4P0I - chain A; structure by X-ray diffraction, 1.89 A resolution.

# Chain A
Molecule: Nopaline-binding periplasmic protein
From: Agrobacterium tumefaciens
Reference sequence: P35120 (NOCT_AGRT5); residues 26-283 here = UniProt positions 26-283
Amino-acid sequence (265 residues; row label = number of the first residue in the row):
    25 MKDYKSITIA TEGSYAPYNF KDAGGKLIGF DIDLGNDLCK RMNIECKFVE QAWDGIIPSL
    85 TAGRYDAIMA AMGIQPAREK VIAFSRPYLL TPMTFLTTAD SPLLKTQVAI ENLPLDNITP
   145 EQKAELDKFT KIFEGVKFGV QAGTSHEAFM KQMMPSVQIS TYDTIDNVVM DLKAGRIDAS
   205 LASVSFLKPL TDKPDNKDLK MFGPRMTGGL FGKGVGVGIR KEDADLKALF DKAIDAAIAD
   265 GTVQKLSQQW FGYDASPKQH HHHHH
Not modelled in the structure: 25-28, 284-289
Construct notes: initiating methionine (25); expression tag (284-289)
From the paper describing this entry:
  - conformationally variable residues (domain motion): Thr168
  - specificity-determining residues: Gly97 (proposed by the authors, not directly observed)
  - specificity-determining residues: Met117, His170, Ser207 (by similarity / conservation)

# In short
From the paper: specificity determinants Gly97, Met117 and His170 among others; conformational variability at
Thr168.
Chain A is Nopaline-binding periplasmic protein (Agrobacterium tumefaciens); the structure, Structure of the
PBP NocT, was determined by X-ray diffraction (same publication as 5OVZ, 4POW and 4PP0).
